PDB entry 8VV2 | electron microscopy, 2.60 A resolution | chains A and C

# Chain A
Protein: ATP-dependent DNA/RNA helicase DHX36
From: Bos taurus
Notes: EC 3.6.4.12, 3.6.4.13
UniProt: Q05B79 (DHX36_BOVIN); residues 48-1010 here = UniProt positions 48-1010
Amino-acid sequence (972 residues; numbered 48 to 1019; the number before each row is that of its first residue):
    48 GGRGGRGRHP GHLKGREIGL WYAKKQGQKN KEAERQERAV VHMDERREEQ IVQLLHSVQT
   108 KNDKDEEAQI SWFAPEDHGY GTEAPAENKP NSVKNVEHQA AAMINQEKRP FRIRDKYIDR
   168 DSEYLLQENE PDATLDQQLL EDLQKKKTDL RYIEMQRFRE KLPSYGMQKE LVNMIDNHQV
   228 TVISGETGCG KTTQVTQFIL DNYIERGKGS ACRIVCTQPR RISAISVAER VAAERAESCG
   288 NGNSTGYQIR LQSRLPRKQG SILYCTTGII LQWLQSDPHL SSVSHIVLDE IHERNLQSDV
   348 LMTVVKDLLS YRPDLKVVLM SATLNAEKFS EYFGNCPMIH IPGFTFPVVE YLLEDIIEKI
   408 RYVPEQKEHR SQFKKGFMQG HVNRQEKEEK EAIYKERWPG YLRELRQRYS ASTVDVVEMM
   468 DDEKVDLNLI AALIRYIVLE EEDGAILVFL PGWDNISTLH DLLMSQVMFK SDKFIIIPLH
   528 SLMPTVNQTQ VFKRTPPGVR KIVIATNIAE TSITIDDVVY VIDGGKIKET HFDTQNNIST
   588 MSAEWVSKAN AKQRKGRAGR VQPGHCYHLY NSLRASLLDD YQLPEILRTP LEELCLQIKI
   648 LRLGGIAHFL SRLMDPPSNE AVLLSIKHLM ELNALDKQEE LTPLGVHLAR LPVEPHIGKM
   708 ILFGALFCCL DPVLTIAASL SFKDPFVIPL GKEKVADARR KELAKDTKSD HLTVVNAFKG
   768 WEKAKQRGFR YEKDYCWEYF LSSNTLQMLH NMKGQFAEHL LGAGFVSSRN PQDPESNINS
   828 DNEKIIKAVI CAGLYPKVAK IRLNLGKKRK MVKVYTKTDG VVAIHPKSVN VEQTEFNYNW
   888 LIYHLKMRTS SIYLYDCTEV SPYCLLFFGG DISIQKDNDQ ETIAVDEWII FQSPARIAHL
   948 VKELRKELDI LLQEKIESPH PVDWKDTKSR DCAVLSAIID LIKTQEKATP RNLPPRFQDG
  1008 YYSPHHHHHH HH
Not modelled in the structure: 48-61, 108-178, 418-428, 996-1019
Sequence notes: conflict Ala147 (Glu in Q05B79), Ala148 (Lys in Q05B79), Ala149 (Lys in Q05B79); expression tag (1011-1019)
Swiss-Prot annotation at these positions:
  - region: His56 to Lys78 (DSM (DHX36-specific motif)), Asn851 to Tyr862 (Necessary for interaction with single-stranded DNA at the 3'-end of the G4-DNA structure), His872 to Tyr902 (Necessary for interaction with single-stranded DNA at the 3'-end of the G4-DNA structure)
  - motif: Asp336 to His339 (DEAH box), Asp519 to Met530 (Nuclear localization signal)
  - binding site (ATP): Gly235 to Thr240, Ser559, Arg604 to Arg607
  - binding site (Mg(2+)): Glu337, His339
  - modified residue: Lys949 (N6-acetyllysine), Ser965 (Phosphoserine)
  - mutagenesis: Arg63 (R63A: Decreases G4-DNA-binding; when associated with A-65), Ile65 (I65A: Decreases G4-DNA-binding; when associated with A-63), Tyr69 (Y69A: Decreases strongly G4-DNA-binding), Lys76 (K76G: Decreases G4-DNA-binding; when associated with G-77 and G-78), Asn77 (N77G: Decreases G4-DNA-binding; when associated with G-76 and G-78), Lys78 (K78G: Decreases G4-DNA-binding; when associated with G-76 and G-77)

# Chain C
Molecule: 27-nt RNA strand
From: Homo sapiens
Sequence (27 nucleotides; row label = number of the first residue in the row):
     1 AGGGUGGGUA GGGUGGGUUG UUUUUUU
Not modelled in the structure: 1, 9-10, 14

# How chain A and chain C interact
Pairs across the interface - 66 pairs, chain A then chain C:
  Gly62(A) with G11(C), base contact
  Gly66(A) with G11(C), base contact; G15(C), base contact
  Tyr69(A) with G2(C), hydrogen bond to the base; G6(C), base contact
  Gln73(A) with G2(C), sugar contact
  Pro266(A) with U24(C), sugar contact; U25(C), sugar contact
  Arg267(A) with U24(C), phosphate contact; U25(C), sugar contact
  Arg268(A) with U25(C), hydrogen bond to the phosphate; U26(C), salt bridge to the phosphate
  Gln295(A) with U27(C), sugar contact
  Ile296(A) with U26(C), phosphate contact
  Arg297(A) with U26(C), hydrogen bond to the phosphate; U27(C), phosphate contact
  Thr313(A) with U25(C), hydrogen bond to the phosphate; U26(C), hydrogen bond to the phosphate
  Gly315(A) with U26(C), sugar contact
  Ile316(A) with U26(C), sugar contact; U27(C), phosphate contact
  Gln319(A) with U26(C), hydrogen bond to the base; U27(C), hydrogen bond to the base
  Trp320(A) with U27(C), sugar contact
  Gln322(A) with U27(C), base contact
  Ser323(A) with U27(C), hydrogen bond to the base
  Gln344(A) with U25(C), base contact
  Pro498(A) with U22(C), phosphate contact
  Gly499(A) with U22(C), phosphate contact
  Trp500(A) with U21(C), base contact; U22(C), hydrogen bond to the phosphate
  His527(A) with U22(C), salt bridge to the phosphate; U23(C), salt bridge to the phosphate
  Ser528(A) with U23(C), hydrogen bond to the phosphate; U24(C), hydrogen bond to the phosphate
  Leu529(A) with U21(C), base contact
  Thr553(A) with U22(C), phosphate contact; U23(C), hydrogen bond to the phosphate
  Asn554(A) with U22(C), hydrogen bond to the sugar; U23(C), sugar contact
  Ile555(A) with U23(C), sugar contact
  Ser559(A) with U23(C), phosphate contact; U24(C), hydrogen bond to the phosphate
  Lys575(A) with U22(C), salt bridge to the phosphate
  Thr577(A) with U22(C), hydrogen bond to the base
  Met588(A) with U21(C), sugar contact; U22(C), base contact
  Glu640(A) with U26(C), base contact
  Pro699(A) with U26(C), hydrogen bond to the base
  Ser728(A) with U25(C), base contact
  Glu740(A) with G20(C), hydrogen bond to the base; U21(C), base contact
  Lys741(A) with G20(C), base contact
  Asp744(A) with G20(C), base contact
  Gln802(A) with U26(C), sugar contact; U27(C), hydrogen bond to the phosphate
  Lys855(A) with G4(C), phosphate contact
  His872(A) with G20(C), hydrogen bond to the phosphate; U21(C), salt bridge to the phosphate
  Pro873(A) with G20(C), sugar contact
  Lys874(A) with G20(C), base contact
  Thr896(A) with U21(C), hydrogen bond to the phosphate
  Ser897(A) with U19(C), hydrogen bond to the sugar
  Tyr900(A) with U19(C), hydrogen bond to the sugar; G20(C), sugar contact
  Tyr902(A) with U21(C), hydrogen bond to the phosphate
Also at the interface, not in a pair above, chain A (53 interface residues in all): Ile65, Ala70, Leu298, Asp501, Glu576, Phe729, Lys860
Also at the interface, not in a pair above, chain C (15 interface residues in all): G3

# In short
53 residues of chain A and 15 residues of chain C are in contact; the contacts include 23 hydrogen bonds and 5
salt bridges. Polar contacts include Tyr69(A)-G2(C), Gln319(A)-U26(C) and Gln319(A)-U27(C).
Chain A is ATP-dependent DNA/RNA helicase DHX36 (Bos taurus) and chain C is a 27-nt RNA strand (Homo sapiens);
the structure, Cryo-EM Structure of DHX36 bound to a RNA G-quadruplex derived from the cMyc G-quadruplex,
Class 1, was determined by electron microscopy.
